2VBO - chains A and E of the 4 polymer chains in the assembly; structure by X-ray diffraction, 1.80 A resolution.

[Chain A]
Protein: DNA endonuclease I-crei
From: Chlamydomonas reinhardtii
Notes: EC 3.1.-.-
UniProt: P05725 (DNE1_CHLRE); numbering as in UniProt (aligned over 1-153)
Amino-acid sequence (153 residues; numbered 1 to 153; the number before each row is that of its first residue):
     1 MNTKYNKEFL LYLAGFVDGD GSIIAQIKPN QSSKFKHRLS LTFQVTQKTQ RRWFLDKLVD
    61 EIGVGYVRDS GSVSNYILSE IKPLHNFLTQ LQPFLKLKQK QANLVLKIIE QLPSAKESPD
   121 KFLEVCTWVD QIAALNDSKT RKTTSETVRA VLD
Sequence notes: conflict Ser33 (Tyr in P05725), Arg38 (Gln in P05725), Thr42 (Ala in P05725), Ser70 (Arg in P05725), Asn75 (Asp in P05725), Glu110 (Trp in P05725), Gln111 (Arg in P05725)
Ion coordination: Ca2+ site 1: Gly19 (shared with 1 residue of chain B; 1 residue of chain C; DA14(E) of chain E); Ca2+ site 2: Asp20 (shared with 1 residue of chain B; 1 residue of chain C; DA15(E) of chain E); Ca2+ site 3: Ala134, Asn136
Swiss-Prot annotation at these positions:
  - region (Interaction with DNA): Gln44 to Gln47, Ser138 to Thr143
  - binding site (Mg(2+)): Gly19, Asp20
  - mutagenesis: Asp20 (D20A/L/N: Loss of catalytic activity. Reduced affinity for DNA), Gln26 (Q26A/C: Alters the specificity of the endonuclease), Gln44 (Q44A/C/T/V/W: Alters the specificity of the endonuclease), Gln47 (Q47A/E/M: Loss of catalytic activity; Q47N: Strongly reduced affinity for DNA. No effect on catalytic activity), Arg68 (R68A: Loss of activity), Lys98 (K98A: Strongly reduced affinity for DNA. Increased catalytic activity; K98R: Strongly reduced affinity for DNA. No effect on catalytic activity), Ser138 (S138A: Reduced affinity for DNA. No effect on catalytic activity. Reduced cleavage; when associated with M-139), Lys139 (K139M: Reduced affinity for DNA. No effect on catalytic activity. Reduced cleavage; when associated with A-138), Lys142 (K142G: Reduced affinity for DNA. No effect on catalytic activity. Reduced cleavage; when associated with G-143), Thr143 (T143G: Reduced affinity for DNA. No effect on catalytic activity. Reduced cleavage; when associated with G-142)

[Chain E]
Molecule: 24-nt DNA strand
Sequence (24 nucleotides; each row starts with the number of its first residue):
     1 TCTGCCTTTT TTGAAGGATC CTAA
Ion coordination: Ca2+ site 1: DA14 (shared with Gly19(A) of chain A; 1 residue of chain B; 1 residue of chain C); Ca2+ site 2: DA15 (shared with Asp20(A) of chain A; 1 residue of chain B; 1 residue of chain C)

[How chain A and chain E interact]
Pairs across the interface - 20 pairs, chain A then chain E:
  Asp20(A) - DA15(E)  phosphate contact
  Ser32(A) - DT1(E)  sugar contact
  Ser33(A) - DC2(E)  phosphate contact
  Lys34(A) - DC2(E)  hydrogen bond to the phosphate
  Arg38(A) - DT3(E)  base contact
  Arg38(A) - DG4(E)  hydrogen bond to the base
  Arg38(A) - DC5(E)  base contact
  Tyr66(A) - DC5(E)  sugar contact
  Tyr66(A) - DC6(E)  base contact
  Arg68(A) - DC6(E)  hydrogen bond to the phosphate
  Arg68(A) - DT7(E)  salt bridge to the phosphate
  Ser70(A) - DT8(E)  base contact
  Glu80(A) - DG4(E)  phosphate contact
  Glu80(A) - DC5(E)  phosphate contact
  Ile81(A) - DG4(E)  hydrogen bond to the phosphate
  Asp137(A) - DG13(E)  phosphate contact
  Lys139(A) - DT11(E)  phosphate contact
  Lys139(A) - DT12(E)  hydrogen bond to the phosphate
  Lys139(A) - DG13(E)  salt bridge to the phosphate
  Thr140(A) - DT10(E)  sugar contact
Other interface residues (no listed pair), chain A (16 interface residues in all): Lys28, Ile77, Ser79

[In short]
The interface between chain A and chain E involves 16 residues on one side and 13 on the other; the contacts
include 5 hydrogen bonds and 2 salt bridges. Among the polar pairs are Arg38(A)-DG4(E), Lys34(A)-DC2(E) and
Arg68(A)-DC6(E).
Chain A is DNA endonuclease I-crei (Chlamydomonas reinhardtii) and chain E is a 24-nt DNA strand; the
structure, Molecular basis of human XPC gene recognition and cleavage by engineered homing endonuclease
heterodimers, was determined by X-ray diffraction (same publication as 2VBJ, 2VBL and 2VBN).
